7NAR - chains A and G of the 22 polymer chains in the assembly; structure by electron microscopy, 3.00 A resolution.

== Chain A ==
Molecule: 16S rRNA
From: Escherichia coli (strain K12)
Sequence (1542 nucleotides; row label = number of the first residue in the row):
     1 AAAUUGAAGA GUUUGAUCAU GGCUCAGAUU GAACGCUGGC GGCAGGCCUA ACACAUGCAA
    61 GUCGAACGGU AACAGGAAGA AGCUUGCUUC UUUGCUGACG AGUGGCGGAC GGGUGAGUAA
   121 UGUCUGGGAA ACUGCCUGAU GGAGGGGGAU AACUACUGGA AACGGUAGCU AAUACCGCAU
   181 AACGUCGCAA GACCAAAGAG GGGGACCUUC GGGCCUCUUG CCAUCGGAUG UGCCCAGAUG
   241 GGAUUAGCUA GUAGGUGGGG UAACGGCUCA CCUAGGCGAC GAUCCCUAGC UGGUCUGAGA
   301 GGAUGACCAG CCACACUGGA ACUGAGACAC GGUCCAGACU CCUACGGGAG GCAGCAGUGG
   361 GGAAUAUUGC ACAAUGGGCG CAAGCCUGAU GCAGCCAUGC CGCGUGUAUG AAGAAGGCCU
   421 UCGGGUUGUA AAGUACUUUC AGCGGGGAGG AAGGGAGUAA AGUUAAUACC UUUGCUCAUU
   481 GACGUUACCC GCAGAAGAAG CACCGGCUAA CUCCGUGCCA GCAGCCXCGG UAAUACGGAG
   541 GGUGCAAGCG UUAAUCGGAA UUACUGGGCG UAAAGCGCAC GCAGGCGGUU UGUUAAGUCA
   601 GAUGUGAAAU CCCCGGGCUC AACCUGGGAA CUGCAUCUGA UACUGGCAAG CUUGAGUCUC
   661 GUAGAGGGGG GUAGAAUUCC AGGUGUAGCG GUGAAAUGCG UAGAGAUCUG GAGGAAUACC
   721 GGUGGCGAAG GCGGCCCCCU GGACGAAGAC UGACGCUCAG GUGCGAAAGC GUGGGGAGCA
   781 AACAGGAUUA GAUACCCUGG UAGUCCACGC CGUAAACGAU GUCGACUUGG AGGUUGUGCC
   841 CUUGAGGCGU GGCUUCCGGA GCUAACGCGU UAAGUCGACC GCCUGGGGAG UACGGCCGCA
   901 AGGUUAAAAC UCAAAUGAAU UGACGGGGGC CCGCACAAGC GGUGGAGCAU GUGGUUUAAU
   961 UCGAUGXAAC GCGAAGAACC UUACCUGGUC UUGACAUCCA CGGAAGUUUU CAGAGAUGAG
  1021 AAUGUGCCUU CGGGAACCGU GAGACAGGUG CUGCAUGGCU GUCGUCAGCU CGUGUUGUGA
  1081 AAUGUUGGGU UAAGUCCCGC AACGAGCGCA ACCCUUAUCC UUUGUUGCCA GCGGUCCGGC
  1141 CGGGAACUCA AAGGAGACUG CCAGUGAUAA ACUGGAGGAA GGUGGGGAUG ACGUCAAGUC
  1201 AUCAUGGCCC UUACGACCAG GGCUACACAC GUGCUACAAU GGCGCAUACA AAGAGAAGCG
  1261 ACCUCGCGAG AGCAAGCGGA CCUCAUAAAG UGCGUCGUAG UCCGGAUUGG AGUCUGCAAC
  1321 UCGACUCCAU GAAGUCGGAA UCGCUAGUAA UCGUGGAUCA GAAUGCCACG GUGAAUACGU
  1381 UCCCGGGCCU UGUACACACC GCCCGUXACA CCAUGGGAGU GGGUUGCAAA AGAAGUAGGU
  1441 AGCUUAACCU UCGGGAGGGC GCUUACCACU UUGUGAUUCA UGACUGGGGU GAAGUCGUAA
  1501 CAAGGUAACC GUAGGGGAAC CUGCGGUUGG AUCACCUCCU UA
Not modelled in the structure: 1535-1542
Modified residues: PSU (pseudouridine-5'-monophosphate) at position 516, G7M (N7-methyl-guanosine-5'-monophosphate) at position 527, 2MG (2N-methylguanosine-5'-monophosphate) at position 966, 5MC (5-methylcytidine-5'-monophosphate) at position 967, 2MG (2N-methylguanosine-5'-monophosphate) at position 1207, 4OC (4n,o2'-methylcytidine-5'-monophosphate) at position 1402, 5MC (5-methylcytidine-5'-monophosphate) at position 1407, UR3 (3-methyluridine-5'-monophoshate) at position 1498, 2MG (2N-methylguanosine-5'-monophosphate) at position 1516, MA6 (6N-dimethyladenosine-5'-monophoshate) at position 1518, MA6 (6N-dimethyladenosine-5'-monophoshate) at position 1519
Bound ions: Mg2+ site 1 near G21 (its only coordinating residue here); Mg2+ site 2: C48, U49, G115; Mg2+ site 3 near A53 (its only coordinating residue here); Mg2+ site 4: A59, C386, U387; Mg2+ site 5 near G100 (its only coordinating residue here); Mg2+ site 6: A109, G331; Mg2+ site 7 near G111 (its only coordinating residue here); Mg2+ site 8: A116, G117, G289; Mg2+ site 9: G145, A197; Mg2+ site 10: A174, C175; Mg2+ site 11: G299, G558; Mg2+ site 12 near C328 (its only coordinating residue here); 43 more Mg2+ sites not listed

== Chain G ==
Name: 30S ribosomal protein S7
From: Escherichia coli (strain K12)
Reference sequence: P02359 (RS7_ECOLI); residue numbers follow UniProt; this construct covers 1-179
Amino-acid sequence (179 residues; row label = number of the first residue in the row):
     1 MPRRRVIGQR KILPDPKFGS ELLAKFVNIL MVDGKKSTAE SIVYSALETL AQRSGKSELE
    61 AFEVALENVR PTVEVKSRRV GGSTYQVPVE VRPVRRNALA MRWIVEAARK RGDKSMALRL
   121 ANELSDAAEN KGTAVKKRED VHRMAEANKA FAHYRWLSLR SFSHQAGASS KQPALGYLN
Not modelled in the structure: 1, 146-179
Curated features (UniProtKB/Swiss-Prot):
  - natural variant: Leu157 to Asn179 (deletion: In strain: B and L44)
  - mutagenesis: Pro2 to Phe18 (Defective in ribosome assembly; accumulates to abnormally high levels on polysomes; significantly decreases affinity for its own mRNA), Lys36 (K36A/E: Defective in ribosome assembly), Met116 (M116G: Significantly decreases affinity for its own mRNA)

== Interface between chain A and chain G ==
Contacting residue pairs (64; chain A residue first):
  C931(A) - Arg4(G)  sugar contact
  C932(A) - Arg3(G)  base contact
  C932(A) - Arg4(G)  salt bridge to the phosphate
  G933(A) - Arg3(G)  hydrogen bond to the base
  G933(A) - Arg4(G)  phosphate contact
  A935(A) - Arg3(G)  hydrogen bond to the base
  A937(A) - Pro2(G)  base contact
  A938(A) - Arg95(G)  phosphate contact
  G939(A) - Arg95(G)  salt bridge to the phosphate
  G939(A) - Arg102(G)  salt bridge to the phosphate
  C940(A) - Arg102(G)  salt bridge to the phosphate
  A1092(A) - Arg4(G)  salt bridge to the phosphate
  A1093(A) - Arg4(G)  salt bridge to the phosphate
  A1239(A) - Lys114(G)  hydrogen bond to the sugar
  A1239(A) - Arg119(G)  sugar contact
  U1240(A) - Leu30(G)  hydrogen bond to the base
  U1240(A) - Val32(G)  base contact
  U1240(A) - Thr38(G)  sugar contact
  U1240(A) - Ile42(G)  sugar contact
  U1240(A) - Arg109(G)  hydrogen bond to the base
  U1240(A) - Ser115(G)  phosphate contact
  U1240(A) - Met116(G)  hydrogen bond to the phosphate
  U1240(A) - Arg119(G)  salt bridge to the phosphate
  G1241(A) - Lys35(G)  salt bridge to the phosphate
  A1289(A) - Lys35(G)  hydrogen bond to the phosphate
  G1290(A) - Lys35(G)  salt bridge to the phosphate
  G1290(A) - Ser37(G)  phosphate contact
  U1291(A) - Ser37(G)  phosphate contact
  G1297(A) - Lys114(G)  hydrogen bond to the base
  U1298(A) - Lys114(G)  salt bridge to the phosphate
  A1346(A) - Arg10(G)  base contact
  A1350(A) - Asp33(G)  hydrogen bond to the sugar
  U1351(A) - Asp33(G)  sugar contact
  U1372(A) - Gly34(G)  hydrogen bond to the sugar
  G1373(A) - Met31(G)  sugar contact
  G1373(A) - Gly34(G)  sugar contact
  G1373(A) - Lys36(G)  phosphate contact
  A1374(A) - Asn28(G)  hydrogen bond to the phosphate
  A1374(A) - Met31(G)  sugar contact
  A1374(A) - Lys36(G)  salt bridge to the phosphate
  A1375(A) - Ile12(G)  phosphate contact
  A1375(A) - Lys25(G)  salt bridge to the phosphate
  A1375(A) - Asn28(G)  hydrogen bond to the phosphate
  U1376(A) - Arg10(G)  hydrogen bond to the base
  U1376(A) - Lys25(G)  salt bridge to the phosphate
  U1376(A) - Ala98(G)  phosphate contact
  U1376(A) - Arg102(G)  sugar contact
  A1377(A) - Pro2(G)  sugar contact
  A1377(A) - Gln9(G)  hydrogen bond to the base
  A1377(A) - Arg10(G)  base contact
  A1377(A) - Arg92(G)  salt bridge to the phosphate
  C1378(A) - Pro2(G)  phosphate contact
  C1378(A) - Val6(G)  phosphate contact
  C1378(A) - Ile7(G)  phosphate contact
  C1378(A) - Gln9(G)  phosphate contact
  C1378(A) - Arg92(G)  sugar contact
  G1379(A) - Pro2(G)  base contact
  G1379(A) - Val6(G)  phosphate contact
  U1380(A) - Pro2(G)  base contact
  U1380(A) - Arg3(G)  hydrogen bond to the base
  U1381(A) - Arg78(G)  base contact
  U1381(A) - Arg79(G)  hydrogen bond to the sugar
  U1381(A) - Val80(G)  sugar contact
  C1382(A) - Arg79(G)  hydrogen bond to the base
Also at the interface, not in a pair above, chain A (36 interface residues in all): C936, U1091, U1345, C1383
Also at the interface, not in a pair above, chain G (35 interface residues in all): Ile29, Val105, Ala117

== In short ==
36 residues of chain A face 35 of chain G across their interface, with 17 hydrogen bonds and 14 salt bridges.
Among the polar pairs are G933(A)-Arg3(G), A935(A)-Arg3(G) and U1240(A)-Leu30(G). From UniProt: 2 mutagenesis
sites on chain G.
Chain A is 16S rRNA and chain G is 30S ribosomal protein S7, both from Escherichia coli (strain K12); the
structure, Complete Bacterial 30S ribosomal subunit assembly complex state F (+RsgA)(Consensus Refinement),
was determined by electron microscopy together with 7AF3, 7AF5, 7AF8, 7AFA, 7AFD, 7AFH and 17 further entries
from the same study.
